6JR6 - chain A; structure by X-ray diffraction, 2.00 A resolution.

== Chain A ==
Name: Candidate alpha-glycosidase Glycoside hydrolase family 31
Organism: Flavobacterium johnsoniae (strain ATCC 17061 / DSM 2064 / UW101)
Notes: EC 3.2.1.20
UniProtKB: A5FBI1 (A5FBI1_FLAJ1); residues 21-836 here = UniProt positions 21-836
Amino-acid sequence (838 residues; numbered -1 to 836; the number before each row is that of its first residue; numbers below 1 keep their minus sign (Met-1 is residue -1)):
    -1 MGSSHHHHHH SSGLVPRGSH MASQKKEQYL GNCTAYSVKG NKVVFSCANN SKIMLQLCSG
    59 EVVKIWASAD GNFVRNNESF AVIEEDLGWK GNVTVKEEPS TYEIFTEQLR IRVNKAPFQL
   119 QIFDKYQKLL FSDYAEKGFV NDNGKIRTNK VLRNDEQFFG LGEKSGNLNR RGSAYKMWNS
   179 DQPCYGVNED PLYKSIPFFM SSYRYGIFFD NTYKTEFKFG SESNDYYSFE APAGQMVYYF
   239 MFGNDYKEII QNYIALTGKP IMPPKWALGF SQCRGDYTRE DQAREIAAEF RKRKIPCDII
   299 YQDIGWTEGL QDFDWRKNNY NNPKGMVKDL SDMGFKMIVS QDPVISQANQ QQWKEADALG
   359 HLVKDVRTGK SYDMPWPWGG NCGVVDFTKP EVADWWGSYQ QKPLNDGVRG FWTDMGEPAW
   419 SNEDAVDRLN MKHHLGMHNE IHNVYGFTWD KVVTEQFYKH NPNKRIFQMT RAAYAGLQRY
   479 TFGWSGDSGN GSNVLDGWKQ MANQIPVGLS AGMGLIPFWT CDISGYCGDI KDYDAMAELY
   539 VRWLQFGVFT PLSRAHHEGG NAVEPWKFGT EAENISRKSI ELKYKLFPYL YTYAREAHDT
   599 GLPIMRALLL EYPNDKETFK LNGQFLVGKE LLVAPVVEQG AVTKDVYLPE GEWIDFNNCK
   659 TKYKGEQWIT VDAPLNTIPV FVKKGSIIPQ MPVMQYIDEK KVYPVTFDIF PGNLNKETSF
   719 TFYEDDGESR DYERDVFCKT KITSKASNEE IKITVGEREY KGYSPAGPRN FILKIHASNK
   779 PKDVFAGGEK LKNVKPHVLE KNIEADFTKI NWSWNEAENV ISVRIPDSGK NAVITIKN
Unresolved in the structure: -1 to 24
Construct notes: expression tag (-1 to 20)
Disulfide bonds: Cys182-Cys525

== In short ==
Chain A is Candidate alpha-glycosidase Glycoside hydrolase family 31 (Flavobacterium johnsoniae (strain ATCC
17061 / DSM 2064 / UW101)); the structure, Flavobacterium johnsoniae GH31 dextranase, FjDex31A, was determined
by X-ray diffraction (same publication as 6JR7 and 6JR8).
